PDB entry 8ES9 | electron microscopy, 3.25 A resolution | chains A and Y of the 11 polymer chains in the assembly

Chain A:
Molecule: PN45428 TCR alpha chain
From: Homo sapiens
Chain sequence (274 residues; row label = number of the first residue in the row; numbers below 1 keep their minus sign (Met-19 is residue -19)):
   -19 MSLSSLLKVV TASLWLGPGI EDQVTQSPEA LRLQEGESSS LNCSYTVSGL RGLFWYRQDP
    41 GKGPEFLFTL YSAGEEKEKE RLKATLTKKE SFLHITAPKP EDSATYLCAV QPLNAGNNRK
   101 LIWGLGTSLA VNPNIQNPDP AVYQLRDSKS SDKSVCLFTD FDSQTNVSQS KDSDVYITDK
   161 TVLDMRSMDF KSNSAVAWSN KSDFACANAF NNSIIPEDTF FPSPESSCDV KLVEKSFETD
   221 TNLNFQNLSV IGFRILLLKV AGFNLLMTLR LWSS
Disordered / not traced: -19 to 1, 253-254
Disulfide bonds: Cys23-Cys88, Cys136-Cys186
Covalent attachments: N-acetylglucosamine (NAG) linked to Asn22, Asn146, Asn180, Asn191

Chain Y:
Molecule: T-cell surface glycoprotein CD3 zeta chain
From: Homo sapiens
UniProt: P20963 (CD3Z_HUMAN); residues 1-164 here = UniProt positions 1-164
Chain sequence (173 residues; row label = number of the first residue in the row):
     1 MKWKALFTAA ILQAQLPITE AQSFGLLDPK LCYLLDGILF IYGVILTALF LRVKFSRSAD
    61 APAYQQGQNQ LYNELNLGRR EEYDVLDKRR GRDPEMGGKP QRRKNPQEGL YNELQKDKMA
   121 EAYSEIGMKG ERRRGKGHDG LYQGLSTATK DTYDALHMQA LPPRGSGLEV LFQ
Disordered / not traced: 1-24, 56-173
Differences from the reference sequence: expression tag (165-173)
Curated features (UniProtKB/Swiss-Prot):
  - modified residue: Ser58 (Phosphoserine), Tyr64 (Phosphotyrosine), Tyr72 (Phosphotyrosine), Tyr83 (Phosphotyrosine), Tyr111 (Phosphotyrosine), Tyr123 (Phosphotyrosine), Tyr142 (Phosphotyrosine), Tyr153 (Phosphotyrosine)
  - mutagenesis: Asp36 (D36E/L/V: Decreases cell surface expression of IgG Fc receptor complex)

Interface between chain A and chain Y:
Pairs across the interface (11; chain A residue first):
  Val230(A) - Tyr33(Y)
  Arg234(A) - Tyr33(Y)
  Arg234(A) - Asp36(Y)  salt bridge
  Leu237(A) - Phe40(Y)  hydrophobic
  Leu238(A) - Phe40(Y)  hydrophobic
  Ala241(A) - Phe40(Y)  hydrophobic
  Leu245(A) - Val44(Y)
  Leu245(A) - Thr47(Y)
  Leu249(A) - Ala48(Y)  hydrophobic
  Leu249(A) - Leu51(Y)  hydrophobic
  Trp252(A) - Arg52(Y)
Other interface residues (no listed pair), chain A (10 interface residues in all): Asn227, Leu246

Overview:
10 residues of chain A face 8 of chain Y across their interface, with 1 salt bridge. The salt-bridged pair is
Arg234(A)-Asp36(Y). N-acetylglucosamine is covalently linked to Asn22(A), Asn146(A), Asn180(A) and Asn191(A).
UniProt lists one mutagenesis site on chain Y.
Chain A is PN45428 TCR alpha chain and chain Y is T-cell surface glycoprotein CD3 zeta chain, both from Homo
sapiens; the structure, CryoEM structure of PN45428 TCR-CD3 in complex with HLA-A2 MAGEA4, was determined by
electron microscopy, deposited together with 8ES7, 8ES8, 8ESA and 8ESB.
